Entry 5TZ8 (X-ray diffraction, 4.00 A resolution); this record covers chains A and B of the 3 polymer chains in the assembly.

[Chain A (and B)]
Molecule: Glycosyl transferase
From: Staphylococcus aureus
Notes: EC 2.4.1.-; chain B of this document is another copy of the same molecule, construct and numbering; everything in this record applies to it too
UniProt: A0A181F8T0 (A0A181F8T0_STAAU); residues 1-572 here correspond to UniProt positions 2-573 (UniProt number = residue number + 1)
Amino-acid sequence (572 residues; each row starts with the number of its first residue):
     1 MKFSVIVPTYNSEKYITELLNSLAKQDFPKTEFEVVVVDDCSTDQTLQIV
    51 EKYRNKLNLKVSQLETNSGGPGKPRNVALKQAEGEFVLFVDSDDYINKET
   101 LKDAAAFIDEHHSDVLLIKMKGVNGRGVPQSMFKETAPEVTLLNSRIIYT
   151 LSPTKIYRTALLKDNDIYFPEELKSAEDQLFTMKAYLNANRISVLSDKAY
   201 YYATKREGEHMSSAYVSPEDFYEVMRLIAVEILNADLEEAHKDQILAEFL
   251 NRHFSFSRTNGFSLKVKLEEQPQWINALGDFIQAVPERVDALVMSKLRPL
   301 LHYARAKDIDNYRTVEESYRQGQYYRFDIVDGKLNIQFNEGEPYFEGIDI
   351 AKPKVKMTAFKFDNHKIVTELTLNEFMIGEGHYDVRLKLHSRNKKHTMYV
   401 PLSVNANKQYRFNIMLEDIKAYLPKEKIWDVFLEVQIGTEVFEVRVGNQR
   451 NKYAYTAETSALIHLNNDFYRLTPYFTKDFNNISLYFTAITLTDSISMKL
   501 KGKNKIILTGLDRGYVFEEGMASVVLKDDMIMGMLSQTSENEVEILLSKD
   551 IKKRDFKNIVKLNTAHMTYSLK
Unresolved in the structure: 205-215, 350-351, 572
From the paper describing this entry:
  - self-association interface (contacts with another copy of this molecule): Met-521, Met-532
  - mutagenesis - M521R, M532R: decreased expression
  - mutagenesis - R75A, D94A: increased stability

[How chain A and chain B interact]
Residue-residue contacts (46):
  Lys-366(A) with Glu-417(B), salt bridge
  Glu-370(A) with Tyr-422(B), hydrogen bond
  Glu-380(A) with Tyr-399(B)
  Gly-381(A) with Arg-386(B); Gln-436(B)
  Leu-402(A) with Pro-401(B)
  Ser-403(A) with Pro-401(B)
  Val-404(A) with Tyr-399(B); Asp-418(B); Ile-419(B), hydrophobic
  Asn-405(A) with Met-398(B); Tyr-399(B), hydrogen bond (backbone-backbone)
  Ala-406(A) with Thr-397(B); Met-398(B), hydrophobic; Tyr-422(B), hydrophobic; Lys-425(B)
  Asn-407(A) with Lys-395(B), hydrogen bond (side chain-backbone); His-396(B), hydrogen bond; Thr-397(B), hydrogen bond (backbone-backbone)
  Gln-409(A) with Tyr-422(B); Lys-425(B), hydrogen bond
  Arg-411(A) with Glu-417(B); Asp-418(B), hydrogen bond (side chain-backbone); Ala-421(B); Tyr-422(B), hydrogen bond
  Asn-413(A) with Asp-418(B), hydrogen bond
  Asn-504(A) with Asp-528(B), hydrogen bond (side chain-backbone)
  Lys-505(A) with Asp-528(B), salt bridge
  Met-521(A) with Met-521(B); Ala-522(B); Thr-564(B)
  Met-532(A) with Met-532(B), hydrophobic
  Gly-533(A) with Met-530(B)
  Met-534(A) with Ser-523(B); Val-525(B), hydrophobic; Met-530(B), hydrophobic; Asn-563(B)
  Leu-546(A) with Asp-528(B); Asp-529(B); Met-530(B)
  Leu-547(A) with Asp-529(B); Met-530(B)
  Ser-548(A) with Asp-529(B); Met-530(B); Lys-549(B)
  His-566(A) with His-566(B)
Interface residues without a listed pair, chain A (24 interface residues in all): Gly-520
Interface residues without a listed pair, chain B (30 interface residues in all): Val-400, Leu-526, Lys-527, Ala-565

[Overview]
The interface between chain A and chain B involves 24 residues on one side and 30 on the other; the contacts
include 10 hydrogen bonds and 2 salt bridges. Polar pairs include Lys-366(A)/Glu-417(B), Lys-505(A)/Asp-528(B)
and Glu-370(A)/Tyr-422(B). From the paper: M521R and M532R of chain A reduce expression; a self-association
interface involving Met-521(A) and Met-532(A); 4 substitutions were tested in all.
Chain A and chain B are both Glycosyl transferase (Staphylococcus aureus); the structure, Crystal structure of
S. aureus TarS, was determined by X-ray diffraction (same publication as 5TZE, 5TZI, 5TZJ, 5TZK and 5U02).
